Entry 3K7A (X-ray diffraction, 3.80 A resolution); this record covers chains C and K of the 11 polymer chains in the assembly.

== Chain C ==
Name: DNA-directed RNA polymerase II subunit RPB3
Source organism: Saccharomyces cerevisiae
Reference sequence: P16370 (RPB3_YEAST); numbering as in UniProt (aligned over 1-318)
Sequence (318 residues; row label = number of the first residue in the row):
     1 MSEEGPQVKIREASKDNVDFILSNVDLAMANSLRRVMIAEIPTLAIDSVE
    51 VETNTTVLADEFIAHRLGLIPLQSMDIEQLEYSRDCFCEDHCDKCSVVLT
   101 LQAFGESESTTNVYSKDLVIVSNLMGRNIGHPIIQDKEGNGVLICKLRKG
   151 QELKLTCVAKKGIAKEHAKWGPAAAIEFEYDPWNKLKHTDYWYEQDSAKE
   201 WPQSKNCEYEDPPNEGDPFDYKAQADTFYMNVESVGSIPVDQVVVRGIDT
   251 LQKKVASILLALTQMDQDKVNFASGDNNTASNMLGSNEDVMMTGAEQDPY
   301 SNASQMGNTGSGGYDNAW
Disordered / not traced: 1-2, 269-318
Swiss-Prot annotation at these positions:
  - binding site (Zn(2+)): Cys-86, Cys-88, Cys-92, Cys-95
  - modified residue: Ser-2 (N-acetylserine)
  - natural variant: Ala-30 (A30D: In mutant RPB3-1)
  - mutagenesis: Lys-9 (K9E: Transcript termination readthrough)
Bound ions: Zn2+: Cys-86, Cys-88, Cys-92, Cys-95

== Chain K ==
Name: DNA-directed RNA polymerase II subunit RPB11
Source organism: Saccharomyces cerevisiae
Reference sequence: P38902 (RPB11_YEAST); numbering as in UniProt (aligned over 1-120)
Sequence (120 residues; row label = number of the first residue in the row):
     1 MNAPDRFELFLLGEGESKLKIDPDTKAPNAVVITFEKEDHTLGNLIRAEL
    51 LNDRKVLFAAYKVEHPFFARFKLRIQTTEGYDPKDALKNACNSIINKLGA
   101 LKTNFETEWNLQTLAADDAF
Disordered / not traced: 115-120
Swiss-Prot annotation at these positions:
  - mutagenesis: Glu-108 (E108G/V: Transcript termination readthrough; E108K: Transcript termination readthrough. Lethal), Leu-111 (L111P: Transcript termination readthrough), Leu-114 (L114P: Transcript termination readthrough)

== How chain C and chain K interact ==
Contacting residue pairs - 72 pairs, chain C then chain K:
  Glu-3(C) / Asn-104(K)
  Glu-4(C) / Asn-96(K)
  Glu-4(C) / Ala-100(K)
  Pro-6(C) / Lys-97(K)
  Pro-6(C) / Leu-101(K)  hydrophobic
  Pro-6(C) / Asn-104(K)  hydrogen bond (backbone-side chain)
  Gln-7(C) / Asn-104(K)
  Val-8(C) / Leu-101(K)  hydrophobic
  Val-8(C) / Phe-105(K)  hydrophobic
  Val-8(C) / Glu-108(K)
  Lys-9(C) / Glu-108(K)
  Ile-10(C) / Glu-108(K)  hydrogen bond (backbone-side chain)
  Ile-10(C) / Trp-109(K)
  Ile-10(C) / Gln-112(K)
  Ala-13(C) / Trp-109(K)  hydrophobic
  Ala-13(C) / Leu-114(K)
  Ser-14(C) / Trp-109(K)
  Val-18(C) / Trp-109(K)  hydrophobic
  Asp-26(C) / Asn-52(K)
  Ala-28(C) / Asn-44(K)
  Ala-28(C) / Ala-48(K)  hydrophobic
  Met-29(C) / Leu-45(K)  hydrophobic
  Ser-32(C) / Thr-41(K)  hydrogen bond (side chain-backbone)
  Ser-32(C) / Leu-45(K)
  Arg-35(C) / Asp-39(K)  salt bridge
  Arg-35(C) / His-40(K)
  Arg-35(C) / Thr-41(K)  hydrogen bond
  Val-36(C) / Thr-41(K)
  Arg-84(C) / Phe-10(K)
  Arg-84(C) / Leu-11(K)
  Ile-163(C) / Phe-10(K)  hydrophobic
  Ala-164(C) / Arg-6(K)
  Lys-165(C) / Arg-6(K)  hydrogen bond (backbone-side chain)
  Lys-165(C) / Leu-9(K)
  Lys-165(C) / Asp-39(K)  salt bridge
  Glu-166(C) / Arg-6(K)  hydrogen bond (backbone-side chain)
  Glu-166(C) / Phe-7(K)
  Glu-166(C) / Phe-10(K)
  His-167(C) / Arg-6(K)
  Asp-241(C) / Phe-105(K)
  Asp-241(C) / Trp-109(K)
  Val-244(C) / Phe-105(K)  hydrophobic
  Val-245(C) / Phe-105(K)  hydrophobic
  Val-245(C) / Glu-106(K)
  Ile-248(C) / Leu-98(K)
  Ile-248(C) / Leu-101(K)  hydrophobic
  Ile-248(C) / Lys-102(K)
  Asp-249(C) / Lys-102(K)  salt bridge
  Leu-251(C) / Thr-41(K)
  Leu-251(C) / Leu-45(K)  hydrophobic
  Gln-252(C) / Ile-95(K)  hydrogen bond (side chain-backbone)
  Gln-252(C) / Leu-98(K)
  Gln-252(C) / Gly-99(K)
  Gln-252(C) / Lys-102(K)
  Lys-254(C) / Glu-38(K)  salt bridge
  Lys-254(C) / Leu-42(K)
  Val-255(C) / Cys-91(K)
  Val-255(C) / Ile-94(K)  hydrophobic
  Val-255(C) / Ile-95(K)  hydrophobic
  Ala-256(C) / Ile-95(K)  hydrophobic
  Ile-258(C) / Leu-19(K)
  Ile-258(C) / Phe-35(K)  hydrophobic
  Ile-258(C) / Leu-42(K)  hydrophobic
  Leu-259(C) / Lys-88(K)
  Leu-259(C) / Asn-92(K)
  Ala-261(C) / Leu-19(K)  hydrophobic
  Leu-262(C) / Leu-19(K)  hydrophobic
  Leu-262(C) / Ile-21(K)  hydrophobic
  Leu-262(C) / Leu-87(K)  hydrophobic
  Leu-262(C) / Lys-88(K)
  Met-265(C) / Leu-19(K)
  Asp-266(C) / Lys-88(K)  salt bridge
Other interface residues (no listed pair), chain C (43 interface residues in all): Gly-5, Phe-20, Leu-22, Leu-33, Glu-40
Other interface residues (no listed pair), chain K (40 interface residues in all): Lys-18, Lys-84, Thr-103

== In short ==
43 residues of chain C and 40 residues of chain K are in contact; the contacts include 7 hydrogen bonds and 5
salt bridges. Among the polar pairs are Arg-35(C)/Asp-39(K), Lys-165(C)/Asp-39(K) and Asp-249(C)/Lys-102(K).
Chain C is DNA-directed RNA polymerase II subunit RPB3 and chain K is DNA-directed RNA polymerase II subunit
RPB11, both from Saccharomyces cerevisiae; the structure, Crystal Structure of an RNA polymerase II-TFIIB
complex, was determined by X-ray diffraction.
